Entry 6JM9 (electron microscopy, 7.30 A resolution (low resolution: residue-level contacts below are approximate; hydrogen-bond / salt-bridge calls are withheld)); this record covers chains I and E of the 11 polymer chains in the assembly.

[Chain I]
Molecule: DNA strand I
Organism: synthetic construct
Sequence (123 nucleotides; numbered -63 to 59; the number before each row is that of its first residue; numbers below 1 keep their minus sign (DC-63 is residue -63)):
   -63 CACCTGCAGATTCTACCAAAAGTGTATTTGGAAACTGCTCCATCAAAAGG
   -13 CATGTTCAGCTGAATTCAGCTGAACATGCCTTTTGATGGAGCAGTTTCCA
    37 AATACACTTTTGGTAGAATCTGC

[Chain E]
Protein: Histone H3.2
Organism: Xenopus laevis
UniProtKB: P84233 (H32_XENLA); residues 38-135 here correspond to UniProt positions 39-136 (UniProt number = residue number + 1)
Amino-acid sequence (98 residues; numbered 38 to 135; the number before each row is that of its first residue):
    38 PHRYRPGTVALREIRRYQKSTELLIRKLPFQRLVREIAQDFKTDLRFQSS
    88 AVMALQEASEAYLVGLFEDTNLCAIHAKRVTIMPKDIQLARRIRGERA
Swiss-Prot annotation at these positions:
  - modified residue: Tyr41 (Phosphotyrosine), Lys56 (N6,N6,N6-trimethyllysine), Ser57 (Phosphoserine), Lys64 (N6-(2-hydroxyisobutyryl)lysine), Lys79 (N6,N6,N6-trimethyllysine), Thr80 (Phosphothreonine), Ser86 (Phosphoserine), Thr107 (Phosphothreonine), Lys115 (N6-acetyllysine), Lys122 (N6-(2-hydroxyisobutyryl)lysine)
  - lipidation: Cys110 (S-palmitoyl cysteine)
What the authors report for this chain:
  - post-translational modification sites: Lys79 (citing earlier work)
  - mutagenesis - H39A/Y41A/R49D: unchanged catalytic activity

[Interface between chain I and chain E]
Residue-residue contacts - 22 pairs, chain I then chain E:
  DG-2(I) - Lys115(E)
  DG8(I) - Pro43(E)
  DG8(I) - Gly44(E)
  DA9(I) - Arg40(E)
  DA9(I) - Tyr41(E)
  DA9(I) - Arg42(E)
  DA9(I) - Pro43(E)
  DA9(I) - Gly44(E)
  DA9(I) - Thr45(E)
  DA9(I) - Val46(E)
  DA9(I) - Ala47(E)
  DA10(I) - Arg40(E)
  DA10(I) - Tyr41(E)
  DA10(I) - Val46(E)
  DT17(I) - Arg63(E)
  DT17(I) - Leu65(E)
  DT17(I) - Pro66(E)
  DT17(I) - Arg69(E)
  DT18(I) - Arg63(E)
  DT18(I) - Lys64(E)
  DT18(I) - Leu65(E)
  DA26(I) - Arg83(E)
Also at the interface, not in a pair above, chain I (9 interface residues in all): DC16, DG27
Also at the interface, not in a pair above, chain E (17 interface residues in all): His39, Asp81

[Summary]
The interface between chain I and chain E involves 9 residues on one side and 17 on the other. The paper
reports that H39A/Y41A/R49D of chain E leave catalytic activity unchanged; a modification site at Lys79(E).
Here chain I is DNA strand I (synthetic construct) and chain E is Histone H3.2 (Xenopus laevis). Entry 6JM9
(cryo-EM structure of DOT1L bound to unmodified nucleosome) was determined by electron microscopy.
